Entry 3ZDF (X-ray diffraction, 2.34 A resolution); this record covers chains B and C.

[Chain B]
Name: Glyceraldehyde-3-phosphate dehydrogenase
Source organism: Thermosynechococcus elongatus
Notes: EC 1.2.1.13
UniProtKB: Q8DIW5 (Q8DIW5_THEEB); residues 1-337 here = UniProt positions 1-337
Amino-acid sequence (354 residues; numbered -16 to 337; the number before each row is that of its first residue; numbers below 1 keep their minus sign (Met-16 is residue -16)):
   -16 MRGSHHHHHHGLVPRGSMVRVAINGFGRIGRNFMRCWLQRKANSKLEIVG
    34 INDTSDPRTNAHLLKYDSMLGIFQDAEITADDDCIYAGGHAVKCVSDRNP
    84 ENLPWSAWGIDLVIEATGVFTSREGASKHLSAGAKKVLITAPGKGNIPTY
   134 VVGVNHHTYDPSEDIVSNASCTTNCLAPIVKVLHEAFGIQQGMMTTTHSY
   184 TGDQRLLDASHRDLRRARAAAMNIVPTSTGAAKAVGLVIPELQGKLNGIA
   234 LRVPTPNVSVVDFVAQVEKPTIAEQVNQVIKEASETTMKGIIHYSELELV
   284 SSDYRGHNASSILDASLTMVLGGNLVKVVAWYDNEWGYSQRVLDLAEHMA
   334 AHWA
Unresolved in the structure: -16 to -1
Construct notes: expression tag (-16 to 0)
Small-molecule neighbours: NAD (nicotinamide-adenine-dinucleotide): Asn7, Gly8, Phe9, Gly10, Arg11, Ile12, Gly13, Asn35, Asp36, Thr37, Asp80, Arg81, Ala99, Thr100, Gly101, Val102, Phe103, Thr123, Ala124, Ser153, Cys154, Thr184, Asn317, Glu318, Tyr321

[Chain C]
Name: CP12 polypeptide
Notes: fragment: c-terminal, residues 53-75
UniProtKB: Q8DHX3 (Q8DHX3_THEEB); residues 53-75 here = UniProt positions 53-75
Amino-acid sequence (23 residues; row label = number of the first residue in the row):
    53 HKTSFQQYCDDNPDAAECRIYDD
Unresolved in the structure: 53-54
Cystine bridges: Cys61-Cys70
Small-molecule neighbours: NAD (nicotinamide-adenine-dinucleotide): Asp66, Arg71, Tyr73, Asp74

[Interface between chain B and chain C]
Residue-residue contacts - 34 pairs, chain B then chain C:
  Arg81(B) with Asp66(C), salt bridge
  Val102(B) with Pro65(C), hydrophobic; Asp66(C)
  Pro125(B) with Asp74(C)
  Ser153(B) with Asp74(C)
  Thr155(B) with Asp75(C), hydrogen bond (side chain-backbone)
  Thr179(B) with Asp75(C)
  His181(B) with Asp75(C), salt bridge
  Thr184(B) with Asp75(C), hydrogen bond
  Gly185(B) with Arg71(C); Tyr73(C)
  Asp186(B) with Arg71(C); Tyr73(C), hydrogen bond (side chain-backbone)
  Arg188(B) with Ala68(C); Glu69(C)
  Ser193(B) with Glu69(C)
  His194(B) with Phe57(C); Ala68(C); Glu69(C); Arg71(C), hydrogen bond (side chain-backbone)
  Arg195(B) with Phe57(C); Cys61(C); Glu69(C), hydrogen bond (backbone-backbone); Cys70(C), hydrogen bond (side chain-backbone); Ile72(C)
  Arg199(B) with Arg71(C); Ile72(C); Tyr73(C), hydrogen bond (side chain-backbone)
  Thr212(B) with Asp74(C); Asp75(C), hydrogen bond (side chain-backbone)
  Gly213(B) with Asp74(C), hydrogen bond (backbone-side chain)
  Ala214(B) with Asp74(C)
  Arg235(B) with Tyr73(C), hydrogen bond (side chain-backbone); Asp75(C), salt bridge
Also at the interface, not in a pair above, chain B (23 interface residues in all): Thr100, Ser182, Ser211, Ala233

[In short]
23 residues of chain B and 12 residues of chain C are in contact, with 10 hydrogen bonds and 3 salt bridges.
Polar pairs include Arg81(B)-Asp66(C), His181(B)-Asp75(C) and Arg235(B)-Asp75(C). NAD is bound between chain B
and chain C.
Here chain B is Glyceraldehyde-3-phosphate dehydrogenase (Thermosynechococcus elongatus) and chain C is CP12
polypeptide. Entry 3ZDF (Structure of GAPDH with CP12 peptide from Thermosynechococcus elongatus) was
determined by X-ray diffraction.
